PDB entry 8BHG | X-ray diffraction, 2.39 A resolution | chains A and E of the 5 polymer chains in the assembly

# Chain A (and E)
Protein: Gamma-aminobutyric acid receptor subunit alpha-5
Organism: Homo sapiens
Notes: chain E of this document is another copy of the same molecule, construct and numbering; everything in this record applies to it too
UniProtKB: P31644 (GBRA5_HUMAN); aligned to UniProt positions 32-381 over residues 1-457 (the alignment contains insertions or deletions, so no single offset holds)
Amino-acid sequence (350 residues; numbered 1 to 457; 107 numbers in that range are skipped by the numbering (no residue carries them; nothing is unmodelled there); the number before each row is that of its first residue):
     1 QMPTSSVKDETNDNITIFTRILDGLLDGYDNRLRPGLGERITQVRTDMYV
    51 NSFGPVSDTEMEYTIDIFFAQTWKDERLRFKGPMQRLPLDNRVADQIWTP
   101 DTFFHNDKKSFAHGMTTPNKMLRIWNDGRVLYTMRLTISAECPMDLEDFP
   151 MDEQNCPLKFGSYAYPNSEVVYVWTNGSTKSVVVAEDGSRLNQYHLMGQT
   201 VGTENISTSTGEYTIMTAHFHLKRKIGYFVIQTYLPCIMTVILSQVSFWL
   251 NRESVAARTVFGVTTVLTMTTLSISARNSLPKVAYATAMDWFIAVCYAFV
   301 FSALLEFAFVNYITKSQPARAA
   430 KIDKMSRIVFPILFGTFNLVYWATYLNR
Unresolved in the structure: 1-13, 457
Construct notes: engineered mutation Met48 (Ile79 in P31644), Asn51 (Thr82 in P31644), Ile67 (Val98 in P31644), Ala70 (Arg101 in P31644), Thr72 (Ser103 in P31644), Asp90 (Asn121 in P31644), Arg92 (Leu123 in P31644), Val93 (Leu124 in P31644), Asp95 (Ser126 in P31644), Gln96 (Lys127 in P31644), Asp107 (Gly138 in P31644), Phe111 (Ile142 in P31644), Met121 (Leu152 in P31644), Ile124 (Leu155 in P31644), Trp125 (Glu156 in P31644), Asn126 (Asp157 in P31644), Arg129 (Thr160 in P31644), Val130 (Leu161 in P31644), Asp145 (Gln176 in P31644), Glu153 (Ala184 in P31644), Gln154 (His185 in P31644), Asn155 (Ala186 in P31644), Ala256 (Pro287 in P31644), Leu305 (Ile336 in P31644), Phe309 (Thr340 in P31644), Ile313 (Phe344 in P31644); conflict Gly114 (Asn145 in P31644), Ser316 (Arg347 in P31644), Gln317 (Gly348 in P31644), Pro318 (Trp349 in P31644), Arg320 (Ser421 in P31644), Ala321 (Ile422 in P31644), Ala322 (Ser423 in P31644), Ile441 (Val435 in P31644)
Disulfides: Cys142-Cys156
Covalent attachments: N-acetylglucosamine (NAG) linked to Asn205
Residues lining bound ligands:
  - Bretazenil (QMU), molecule 1: Asp47, Met48, Tyr49, Phe68, Phe69, Ala70, Thr133
  - Bretazenil (QMU), molecule 2: Phe103, His105, Ser162, Tyr163, Thr208, Ser209, Thr210, Tyr213
UniProt features mapped onto this chain:
  - binding site (4-aminobutanoate): Thr133
  - glycosylation (N-linked (GlcNAc...) asparagine): Asn14, Asn176, Asn205
From the paper describing this entry:
  - binding site for Bretazenil: Ser209
  - mutagenesis - H105A, I215V: unchanged binding to DMCM
  - mutagenesis - T208S (4-fold): decreased binding to DMCM
  - mutagenesis - T208S (2-fold): decreased binding to flumazenil
  - mutagenesis - T208S (3-fold): decreased binding to RO154513
  - mutagenesis - T208S (10-fold): decreased binding to RO4938581
  - mutagenesis - T208S (7-fold): decreased binding to L655,708
  - mutagenesis - F103A (20-fold), H105A (25-fold), I215V: decreased binding to basmisanil
  - mutagenesis - F103A (20-fold), I215V: decreased binding to RO7015738
  - mutagenesis - I215V (4-fold): decreased binding to RO7172670
  - mutagenesis - F103A: unchanged binding to RO7172670

# Chain A / chain E interface
Pairs across the interface (108; chain A residue first):
  Asp30(A) - Thr19(E)  hydrogen bond
  Asp30(A) - Leu22(E)
  Asn31(A) - Arg92(E)
  Arg32(A) - Leu22(E)
  Arg32(A) - Asp23(E)  salt bridge
  Arg32(A) - Leu26(E)
  Arg32(A) - Leu89(E)
  Arg32(A) - Asp90(E)
  Arg32(A) - Gln96(E)  hydrogen bond
  Leu33(A) - Ile15(E)
  Leu33(A) - Phe18(E)  hydrophobic
  Leu33(A) - Thr19(E)
  Leu33(A) - Leu22(E)  hydrophobic
  Gly36(A) - Ile15(E)
  Leu37(A) - Asn14(E)
  Leu37(A) - Phe18(E)
  Leu37(A) - Met84(E)  hydrophobic
  Glu39(A) - Asn14(E)
  Thr59(A) - Asn192(E)
  Met61(A) - Asn192(E)
  Asp95(A) - Arg92(E)  hydrogen bond (backbone-side chain)
  Ile97(A) - Arg92(E)  hydrogen bond (backbone-side chain)
  Trp98(A) - Asp90(E)  hydrogen bond
  Thr99(A) - Thr117(E)
  Pro100(A) - Thr117(E)
  Asp101(A) - Thr117(E)
  Thr102(A) - Met115(E)
  Thr102(A) - Thr116(E)  hydrogen bond (backbone-backbone)
  Phe103(A) - Phe68(E)  hydrophobic
  Phe103(A) - Met115(E)
  Phe103(A) - Asn119(E)
  Phe103(A) - Arg135(E)
  Phe104(A) - Arg135(E)  hydrogen bond (backbone-side chain)
  His105(A) - Asn51(E)  hydrogen bond (backbone-side chain)
  His105(A) - Arg135(E)  hydrogen bond (backbone-side chain)
  Asp107(A) - Asp66(E)
  Asp107(A) - His113(E)  salt bridge
  Asp107(A) - Arg135(E)  hydrogen bond (backbone-side chain)
  Lys108(A) - Phe111(E)
  Lys108(A) - His113(E)
  Ser110(A) - Met115(E)
  Ala112(A) - Met115(E)  hydrophobic
  Tyr132(A) - Thr116(E)
  Met134(A) - Thr116(E)  hydrogen bond
  Leu136(A) - Met115(E)  hydrophobic
  Glu141(A) - Ser52(E)  hydrogen bond
  Lys159(A) - Asp187(E)  salt bridge
  Tyr163(A) - Phe68(E)  hydrophobic
  Tyr163(A) - Asn119(E)
  Tyr163(A) - Lys120(E)
  Tyr163(A) - Met121(E)
  Tyr163(A) - Thr133(E)  hydrogen bond
  Tyr163(A) - Met134(E)  hydrogen bond (side chain-backbone)
  Tyr163(A) - Arg135(E)  hydrogen bond (side chain-backbone)
  Ala164(A) - Leu89(E)
  Ala164(A) - Lys120(E)
  Ala164(A) - Met121(E)  hydrophobic
  Ala164(A) - Arg123(E)  hydrogen bond (backbone-side chain)
  Tyr165(A) - Pro88(E)
  Tyr165(A) - Leu89(E)
  Tyr165(A) - Asp90(E)  hydrogen bond
  Pro166(A) - Arg123(E)
  Ser168(A) - Arg86(E)  hydrogen bond
  Glu169(A) - Pro88(E)
  Thr210(A) - Met121(E)
  Thr210(A) - Arg123(E)  hydrogen bond (backbone-side chain)
  Tyr213(A) - Met121(E)  hydrogen bond
  Tyr213(A) - Arg123(E)  hydrogen bond
  Val255(A) - Leu250(E)  hydrophobic
  Val255(A) - Ser254(E)
  Val255(A) - Ala257(E)  hydrophobic
  Ala256(A) - Ala257(E)  hydrophobic
  Thr259(A) - Leu250(E)
  Thr259(A) - Ala257(E)
  Thr259(A) - Phe261(E)
  Val263(A) - Val260(E)  hydrophobic
  Val263(A) - Phe261(E)  hydrophobic
  Val263(A) - Thr264(E)
  Val266(A) - Leu243(E)  hydrophobic
  Leu267(A) - Thr264(E)
  Leu267(A) - Thr268(E)
  Ile274(A) - Gln232(E)
  Ile274(A) - Leu272(E)  hydrophobic
  Arg277(A) - Tyr228(E)
  Arg277(A) - Ile231(E)  hydrogen bond (side chain-backbone)
  Arg277(A) - Gln232(E)  hydrogen bond
  Asn278(A) - Gln232(E)  hydrogen bond
  Lys282(A) - Asn192(E)
  Lys282(A) - Gln193(E)
  Lys282(A) - Tyr228(E)
  Val283(A) - Asn192(E)
  Val283(A) - Tyr228(E)
  Ala284(A) - Asn192(E)
  Ala284(A) - Lys225(E)
  Ala284(A) - Gly227(E)
  Ala284(A) - Tyr228(E)
  Tyr297(A) - Met239(E)
  Phe301(A) - Met239(E)
  Phe301(A) - Ile242(E)  hydrophobic
  Phe301(A) - Leu243(E)  hydrophobic
  Leu304(A) - Leu243(E)  hydrophobic
  Leu304(A) - Val246(E)  hydrophobic
  Leu305(A) - Val246(E)  hydrophobic
  Ala308(A) - Val246(E)  hydrophobic
  Ala308(A) - Trp249(E)
  Tyr312(A) - Trp249(E)  hydrophobic
  Tyr312(A) - Arg436(E)
  Lys315(A) - Asn251(E)  hydrogen bond
Interface residues without a listed pair, chain A (68 interface residues in all): Gly38, Phe69, Gln71, Glu76, Arg77, Ala94, Asn106, Lys109, Gly211, Thr270, Pro281, Asp290, Asn311
Interface residues without a listed pair, chain E (60 interface residues in all): Pro55, Val93, Thr137, Pro236, Ala256, Ser275, Ser279

# In short
The interface between chain A and chain E involves 68 residues on one side and 60 on the other, with 25
hydrogen bonds and 3 salt bridges. Polar contacts include Arg32(A)-Asp23(E), Asp107(A)-His113(E) and
Lys159(A)-Asp187(E). The paper reports a binding site for Bretazenil at Ser209(A); F103A, H105A and I215V of
chain A reduce binding to basmisanil.
Both chains are Gamma-aminobutyric acid receptor subunit alpha-5 (Homo sapiens). Entry 8BHG (GABA-A receptor
a5 heteromer - a5V2 - Bretazenil) was determined by X-ray diffraction.
